6D6R - chains A and O of the 15 polymer chains in the assembly; structure by electron microscopy, 3.45 A resolution.

Chain A:
Protein: Exosome complex component RRP45
Organism: Homo sapiens
UniProtKB: Q06265 (EXOS9_HUMAN), isoform Q06265-2; residue numbers follow UniProt; this construct covers 1-456
Sequence (473 residues; row label = number of the first residue in the row; numbers below 1 keep their minus sign (Met-16 is residue -16)):
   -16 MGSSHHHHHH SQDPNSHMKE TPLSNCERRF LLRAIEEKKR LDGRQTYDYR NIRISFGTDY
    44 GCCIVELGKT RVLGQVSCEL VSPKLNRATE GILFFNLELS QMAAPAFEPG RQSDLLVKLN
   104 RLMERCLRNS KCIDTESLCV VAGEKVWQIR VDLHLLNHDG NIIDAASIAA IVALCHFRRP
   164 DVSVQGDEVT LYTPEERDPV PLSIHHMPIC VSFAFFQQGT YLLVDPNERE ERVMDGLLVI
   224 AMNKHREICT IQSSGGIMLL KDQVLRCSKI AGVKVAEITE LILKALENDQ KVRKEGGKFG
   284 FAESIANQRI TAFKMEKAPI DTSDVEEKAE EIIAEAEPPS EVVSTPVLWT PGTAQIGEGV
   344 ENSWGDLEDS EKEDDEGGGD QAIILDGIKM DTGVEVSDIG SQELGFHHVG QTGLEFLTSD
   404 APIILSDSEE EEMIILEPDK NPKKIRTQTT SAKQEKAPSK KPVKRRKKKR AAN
Not modelled in the structure: -16 to 0, 288-456
Sequence notes: expression tag (-16 to 0)
UniProt features mapped onto this chain:
  - modified residue: Ser65 (Phosphoserine), Lys297 (N6-acetyllysine), Ser306 (Phosphoserine), Ser346 (Phosphoserine)
  - cross-link: Lys297 (Glycyl lysine isopeptide (Lys-Gly) (interchain with G-Cter in SUMO1))
  - natural variant: Leu14 (L14P: In PCH1D)

Chain O:
Molecule: DNA/RNA
Sequence (62 nucleotides; numbered 1 to 62; the number before each row is that of its first residue):
     1 GCGTCTTTAC GGTGCTCACC ACACCACACC ACACCACACC ACACCACACC ACACAAAAAA
    61 AA
Not modelled in the structure: 1-3, 30-40

Chain A / chain O interface:
Pairs across the interface - 10 pairs, chain A then chain O:
  Asn69(A) - A43(O)  sugar contact
  Ile75(A) - A41(O)  base contact
  Leu76(A) - A41(O)  base contact
  Phe77(A) - A41(O)  base contact
  Arg104(A) - C42(O)  salt bridge to the phosphate
  Glu107(A) - A41(O)  hydrogen bond to the sugar
  Glu107(A) - C42(O)  sugar contact
  Arg111(A) - A41(O)  base contact
  Arg111(A) - C42(O)  hydrogen bond to the sugar
  Gln131(A) - A41(O)  base contact
Other interface residues (no listed pair), chain A (9 interface residues in all): Lys67
Other interface residues (no listed pair), chain O (4 interface residues in all): C45

Overview:
The interface between chain A and chain O involves 9 residues on one side and 4 on the other; the contacts
include 2 hydrogen bonds and 1 salt bridge. Polar pairs include Glu107(A)-A41(O), Arg111(A)-C42(O) and
Arg104(A)-C42(O).
Here chain A is Exosome complex component RRP45 (Homo sapiens) and chain O is DNA/RNA. Entry 6D6R (Human
nuclear exosome-MTR4 RNA complex - composite map after focused reconstruction) was determined by electron
microscopy together with 6D6Q from the same study.
